PDB entry 6FVY | electron microscopy, 6.10 A resolution (low resolution: residue-level contacts below are approximate; hydrogen-bond / salt-bridge calls are withheld) | chains 2 and 3 of the 47 polymer chains in the assembly

== Chain 2 ==
Protein: Proteasome subunit beta type-2
From: Saccharomyces cerevisiae (strain ATCC 204508 / S288c)
Notes: EC 3.4.25.1
UniProt: P25043 (PSB2_YEAST); numbering as in UniProt (aligned over 30-255)
Chain sequence (226 residues; row label = number of the first residue in the row):
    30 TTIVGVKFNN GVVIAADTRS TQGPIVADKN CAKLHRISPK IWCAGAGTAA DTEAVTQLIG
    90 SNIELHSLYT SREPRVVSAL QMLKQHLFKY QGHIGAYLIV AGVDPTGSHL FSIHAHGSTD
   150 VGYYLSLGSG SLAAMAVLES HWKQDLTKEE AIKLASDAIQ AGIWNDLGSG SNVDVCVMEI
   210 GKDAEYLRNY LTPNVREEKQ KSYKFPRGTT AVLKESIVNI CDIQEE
Swiss-Prot annotation at these positions:
  - active site: Thr30 (Nucleophile)

== Chain 3 ==
Protein: Proteasome subunit beta type-3
From: Saccharomyces cerevisiae (strain ATCC 204508 / S288c)
Notes: EC 3.4.25.1
UniProt: P25451 (PSB3_YEAST); residues 2-205 here = UniProt positions 2-205
Chain sequence (204 residues; row label = number of the first residue in the row):
     2 SDPSSINGGI VVAMTGKDCV AIACDLRLGS QSLGVSNKFE KIFHYGHVFL GITGLATDVT
    62 TLNEMFRYKT NLYKLKEERA IEPETFTQLV SSSLYERRFG PYFVGPVVAG INSKSGKPFI
   122 AGFDLIGCID EAKDFIVSGT ASDQLFGMCE SLYEPNLEPE DLFETISQAL LNAADRDALS
   182 GWGAVVYIIK KDEVVKRYLK MRQD
Swiss-Prot annotation at these positions:
  - modified residue: Ser31 (Phosphoserine)
  - cross-link: Lys70 (Glycyl lysine isopeptide (Lys-Gly) (interchain with G-Cter in ubiquitin))

== Chain 2 / chain 3 interface ==
Contacting residue pairs (67):
  Gln51(2) - Asp125(3)
  Gln51(2) - Asp131(3)
  Ile54(2) - Ser143(3)
  Ile54(2) - Asp144(3)
  Val55(2) - Phe147(3)
  Ala56(2) - Asp131(3)
  Ala56(2) - Phe147(3)
  Asp57(2) - Asp131(3)
  Asp57(2) - Glu132(3)
  Asp57(2) - Ala133(3)
  Asp57(2) - Ile137(3)
  Asn59(2) - Ala133(3)
  Cys60(2) - Ile130(3)
  Ala61(2) - Glu132(3)
  Ala78(2) - Cys129(3)
  Ala79(2) - Ile127(3)
  Ala79(2) - Gly128(3)
  Asp80(2) - Arg99(3)
  Asp80(2) - Ile127(3)
  Glu82(2) - Ile130(3)
  Ala83(2) - Tyr96(3)
  Gln86(2) - Ile130(3)
  Tyr119(2) - Arg99(3)
  His122(2) - Arg99(3)
  His122(2) - Phe100(3)
  Ile123(2) - Tyr96(3)
  Ile123(2) - Arg99(3)
  Arg225(2) - Asp135(3)
  Lys228(2) - Glu151(3)
  Ser231(2) - Glu155(3)
  Tyr232(2) - Leu153(3)
  Tyr232(2) - Glu155(3)
  Tyr232(2) - Gln169(3)
  Lys233(2) - Glu155(3)
  Lys233(2) - Leu158(3)
  Lys233(2) - Glu165(3)
  Phe234(2) - Glu165(3)
  Phe234(2) - Gln169(3)
  Pro235(2) - Glu165(3)
  Arg236(2) - Glu161(3)
  Arg236(2) - Asp162(3)
  Thr239(2) - Phe164(3)
  Thr239(2) - Glu165(3)
  Thr239(2) - Ser168(3)
  Thr239(2) - Gln169(3)
  Thr239(2) - Leu172(3)
  Ala240(2) - Leu200(3)
  Ala240(2) - Lys201(3)
  Val241(2) - Phe164(3)
  Val241(2) - Tyr199(3)
  Val241(2) - Lys201(3)
  Leu242(2) - Tyr199(3)
  Leu242(2) - Leu200(3)
  Leu242(2) - Lys201(3)
  Lys243(2) - Arg198(3)
  Lys243(2) - Tyr199(3)
  Glu244(2) - Val196(3)
  Glu244(2) - Lys197(3)
  Glu244(2) - Arg198(3)
  Ser245(2) - Val196(3)
  Ser245(2) - Lys197(3)
  Ile246(2) - Glu194(3)
  Ile246(2) - Val195(3)
  Val247(2) - His45(3)
  Val247(2) - Val195(3)
  Ile249(2) - Gly47(3)
  Ile249(2) - His48(3)
Other interface residues (no listed pair), chain 2 (39 interface residues in all): Pro53, Lys58, Val84, Thr238
Other interface residues (no listed pair), chain 3 (39 interface residues in all): Ser152

== Summary ==
The chain 2/chain 3 interface involves 39 residues from each chain. UniProt lists active-site residue Thr30(2)
on chain 2.
Chain 2 is Proteasome subunit beta type-2 and chain 3 is Proteasome subunit beta type-3, both from
Saccharomyces cerevisiae (strain ATCC 204508 / S288c); the structure, 26S proteasome, s6 state, was determined
by electron microscopy, deposited together with 6FVW, 6FVT, 6FVU, 6FVV and 6FVX.
